PDB entry 4OXY | X-ray diffraction, 2.35 A resolution | chains A and B of the 4 polymer chains in the assembly

== Chain A (and B) ==
Name: Enoyl-[acyl-carrier-protein] reductase [NADH]
From: Mycobacterium tuberculosis
Notes: EC 1.3.1.9; chain B of this document is another copy of the same molecule, construct and numbering; everything in this record applies to it too
UniProt: P0A5Y6 (INHA_MYCTU); residues 1-269 here = UniProt positions 1-269
Chain sequence (289 residues; each row starts with the number of its first residue; numbers below 1 keep their minus sign (Met-19 is residue -19)):
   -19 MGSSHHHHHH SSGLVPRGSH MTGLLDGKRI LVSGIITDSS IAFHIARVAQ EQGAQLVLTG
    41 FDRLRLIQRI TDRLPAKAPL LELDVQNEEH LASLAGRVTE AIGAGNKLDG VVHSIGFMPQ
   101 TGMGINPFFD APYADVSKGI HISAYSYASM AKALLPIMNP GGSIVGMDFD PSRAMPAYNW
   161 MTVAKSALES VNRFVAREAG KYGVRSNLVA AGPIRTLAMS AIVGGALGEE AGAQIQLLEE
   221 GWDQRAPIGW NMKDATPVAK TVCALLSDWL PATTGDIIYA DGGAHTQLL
Disordered / not traced: -19 to 1
Sequence notes: expression tag (-19 to 0)
Small-molecule neighbours:
  - 5-hexyl-2-(2-nitrophenoxy)phenol (1TN): Gly96, Phe97, Met98, Met103, Phe149, Tyr158, Met161, Lys165, Pro193, Ala198, Met199, Ile202
  - NAD (nicotinamide-adenine-dinucleotide): Gly14, Ile15, Ile16, Ser20, Ile21, Phe41, Leu63, Asp64, Val65, Gln66, Ser94, Ile95, Gly96, Phe97, Ile122, Met147, Asp148, Phe149, Tyr158, Met161, Lys165, Ala191, Gly192, Pro193, Ile194, Thr196, Ala198, Met199
From the paper describing this entry:
  - conformationally variable residues (loop rearrangement): Leu197 to Glu210

== Chain A / chain B interface ==
Residue-residue contacts (18):
  Arg153(A) - Arg153(B)
  Arg153(A) - His265(B)
  Arg153(A) - Thr266(B)
  Arg153(A) - Gln267(B)
  Arg153(A) - Leu268(B)
  Ala154(A) - Thr266(B)  hydrogen bond (backbone-backbone)
  Ala154(A) - Gln267(B)
  Ala154(A) - Leu268(B)  hydrogen bond (backbone-backbone)
  Pro156(A) - Leu269(B)
  His265(A) - Arg153(B)
  Thr266(A) - Arg153(B)
  Thr266(A) - Ala154(B)  hydrogen bond (backbone-backbone)
  Gln267(A) - Arg153(B)
  Gln267(A) - Ala154(B)
  Leu268(A) - Arg153(B)
  Leu268(A) - Ala154(B)  hydrogen bond (backbone-backbone)
  Leu268(A) - Met155(B)  hydrophobic
  Leu269(A) - Pro156(B)
Also at the interface, not in a pair above, chain A (10 interface residues in all): Met155, Arg225
Also at the interface, not in a pair above, chain B (11 interface residues in all): Trp222, Arg225

== Summary ==
10 residues of chain A face 11 of chain B across their interface; the contacts include 4 hydrogen bonds. The
backbones hydrogen-bond at Ala154(A)-Thr266(B) and Ala154(A)-Leu268(B). Ligands of chain A: NAD and
5-hexyl-2-(2-nitrophenoxy)phenol. From the paper: conformational variability at Leu197(A).
Chain A and chain B are both Enoyl-[acyl-carrier-protein] reductase [NADH] (Mycobacterium tuberculosis); the
structure, Substrate-binding loop movement with inhibitor PT10 in the tetrameric Mycobacterium tuberculosis
enoyl-ACP reductase InhA, was determined by X-ray diffraction, deposited together with 4OHU, 4OXK, 4OXN and
4OYR.
